PDB entry 3WZS | X-ray diffraction, 1.70 A resolution | chain A

Chain A:
Protein: UDP-glucose-glycoprotein glucosyltransferase-like protein
Source organism: Chaetomium thermophilum var. thermophilum DSM 1495
Notes: fragment: Trx3 domain
UniProt: G0SB58 (G0SB58_CHATD); numbering as in UniProt (aligned over 671-831)
Amino-acid sequence (163 residues; numbered 669 to 831; the number before each row is that of its first residue):
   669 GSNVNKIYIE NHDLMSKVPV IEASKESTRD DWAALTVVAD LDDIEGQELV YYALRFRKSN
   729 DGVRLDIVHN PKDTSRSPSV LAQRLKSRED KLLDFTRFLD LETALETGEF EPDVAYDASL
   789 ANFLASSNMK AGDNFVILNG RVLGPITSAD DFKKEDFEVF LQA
Unresolved in the structure: 669-671, 817-831
Construct notes: expression tag (669-670)
Modified positions: Mse683 (selenomethionine; parent Met); Mse797 (selenomethionine; parent Met)
Residues lining bound ligands: anapoe-c12e8 (PQE; 3,6,12,15,18,21,24-heptaoxahexatriacontan-1-ol): D698, D699, W700, A701, L703, L717, Y720, A721, F724, N728, L806, I814

In short:
Chain A binds anapoe-c12e8.
Chain A is UDP-glucose-glycoprotein glucosyltransferase-like protein (Chaetomium thermophilum var.
thermophilum DSM 1495); the structure, Crystal structure of Trx3 domain of UGGT (detergent-bound form), was
determined by X-ray diffraction (same publication as 3WZT).
